PDB entry 7LNM | X-ray diffraction, 2.00 A resolution | chains B and C

== Chain B (and C) ==
Molecule: Ornithine aminotransferase, mitochondrial
Source organism: Homo sapiens
Notes: EC 2.6.1.13; chain C of this document is another copy of the same molecule, construct and numbering; everything in this record applies to it too
Reference sequence: P04181 (OAT_HUMAN); residue numbers follow UniProt; this construct covers 36-439
Sequence (404 residues; each row starts with the number of its first residue):
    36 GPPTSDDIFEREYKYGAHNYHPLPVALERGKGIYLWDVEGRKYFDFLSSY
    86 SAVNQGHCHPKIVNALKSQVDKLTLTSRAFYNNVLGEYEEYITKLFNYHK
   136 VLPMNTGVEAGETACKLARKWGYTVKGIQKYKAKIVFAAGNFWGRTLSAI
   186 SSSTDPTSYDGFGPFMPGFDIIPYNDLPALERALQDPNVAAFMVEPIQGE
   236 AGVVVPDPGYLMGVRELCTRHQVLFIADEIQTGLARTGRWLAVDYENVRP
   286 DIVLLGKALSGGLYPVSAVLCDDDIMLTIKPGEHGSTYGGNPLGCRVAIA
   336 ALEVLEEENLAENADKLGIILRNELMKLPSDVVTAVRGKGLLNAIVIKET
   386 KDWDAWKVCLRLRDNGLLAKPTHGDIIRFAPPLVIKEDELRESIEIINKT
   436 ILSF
UniProt features mapped onto this chain:
  - modified residue: Lys-49 (N6-acetyllysine), Lys-66 (N6-acetyllysine), Lys-102 (N6-succinyllysine), Lys-107 (N6-acetyllysine), Lys-292 (N6-(pyridoxal phosphate)lysine), Lys-362 (N6-acetyllysine), Lys-386 (N6-acetyllysine), Lys-392 (N6-acetyllysine), Lys-405 (N6-acetyllysine), Lys-421 (N6-acetyllysine)
  - natural variant: Gly-51 (G51D: In HOGA), Asn-54 (N54K: In HOGA), Tyr-55 (Y55H: In HOGA), Asn-89 (N89K: In HOGA), Gln-90 (Q90E: In HOGA), Cys-93 (C93F: In HOGA), Gln-104 (Q104R: In HOGA), Arg-154 (R154L: In HOGA), Arg-180 (R180T: In HOGA), Ala-184 (deletion: In HOGA), Pro-199 (P199Q: In HOGA), Ala-226 (A226V: In HOGA), 16 further natural variant entries in UniProt
Covalent attachments: compound Y7S linked to Lys-292
Reported in the primary citation:
  - catalytic residues: Lys-292 (proposed by the authors, not directly observed)

== How chain B and chain C interact ==
Contacting residue pairs (278; chain B residue first):
  Ile-43(B) / Asn-117(C)
  Ile-43(B) / Asn-118(C)
  Phe-44(B) / Tyr-116(C)  hydrophobic
  Arg-46(B) / Asn-118(C)
  Arg-46(B) / Gly-121(C)
  Arg-46(B) / Glu-122(C)
  Arg-46(B) / Glu-125(C)
  Glu-47(B) / Tyr-116(C)
  Glu-47(B) / Asn-117(C)
  Glu-47(B) / Leu-120(C)
  Glu-47(B) / Gly-121(C)
  Glu-47(B) / Glu-124(C)
  Tyr-48(B) / Lys-135(C)
  Lys-49(B) / His-134(C)
  Lys-49(B) / Lys-135(C)  hydrogen bond (backbone-side chain)
  Tyr-50(B) / Glu-124(C)
  Tyr-50(B) / Glu-125(C)
  Tyr-50(B) / Thr-128(C)
  Tyr-50(B) / Lys-129(C)
  Tyr-50(B) / His-134(C)
  Tyr-50(B) / Lys-135(C)
  Tyr-50(B) / Val-136(C)  hydrogen bond (backbone-backbone)
  Gly-51(B) / Glu-124(C)  hydrogen bond (backbone-side chain)
  Gly-51(B) / Lys-135(C)
  Gly-51(B) / Val-136(C)
  Ala-52(B) / Val-136(C)  hydrogen bond (backbone-backbone)
  Ala-52(B) / Leu-137(C)  hydrophobic
  Ala-52(B) / Met-311(C)  hydrophobic
  His-53(B) / Lys-135(C)
  His-53(B) / Leu-312(C)
  His-53(B) / Ile-314(C)
  His-53(B) / Lys-315(C)
  His-53(B) / Pro-316(C)
  Asn-54(B) / Lys-315(C)
  Asn-54(B) / Pro-316(C)
  Asn-54(B) / Gly-317(C)  hydrogen bond (backbone-backbone)
  Asn-54(B) / His-319(C)  hydrogen bond (side chain-backbone)
  Asn-54(B) / Gly-320(C)
  Tyr-55(B) / Arg-113(C)
  Tyr-55(B) / Pro-316(C)
  Tyr-55(B) / His-319(C)
  Tyr-55(B) / Gly-320(C)
  Tyr-55(B) / Ser-321(C)  hydrogen bond (side chain-backbone)
  His-56(B) / Pro-316(C)
  Pro-57(B) / Arg-113(C)
  Pro-57(B) / Ala-114(C)
  Pro-57(B) / Phe-115(C)  hydrophobic
  Pro-57(B) / Tyr-116(C)
  Leu-58(B) / Ala-114(C)  hydrogen bond (backbone-backbone)
  Leu-58(B) / Phe-115(C)  hydrophobic
  Leu-58(B) / Tyr-116(C)
  Val-60(B) / Phe-115(C)  hydrophobic
  Val-60(B) / Tyr-116(C)  hydrogen bond (backbone-backbone)
  Ala-61(B) / Tyr-116(C)
  Leu-62(B) / Leu-108(C)
  Leu-62(B) / Phe-115(C)  hydrophobic
  Leu-62(B) / Tyr-116(C)  hydrogen bond (backbone-backbone)
  Leu-62(B) / Asn-117(C)
  Leu-62(B) / Asn-118(C)  hydrogen bond (backbone-backbone)
  Glu-63(B) / Leu-108(C)
  Glu-63(B) / Asn-118(C)
  Arg-64(B) / Lys-107(C)
  Arg-64(B) / Leu-108(C)
  Gly-65(B) / Lys-107(C)  hydrogen bond (backbone-backbone)
  Gly-65(B) / Leu-108(C)
  Leu-70(B) / Leu-108(C)  hydrophobic
  Val-73(B) / Asn-118(C)
  Leu-82(B) / Ser-112(C)
  Leu-82(B) / Ala-114(C)  hydrophobic
  Leu-82(B) / Phe-115(C)  hydrophobic
  Ser-84(B) / Leu-110(C)  hydrogen bond (side chain-backbone)
  Ser-84(B) / Thr-111(C)  hydrogen bond (side chain-backbone)
  Ser-84(B) / Ser-112(C)
  Ser-84(B) / Thr-322(C)
  Tyr-85(B) / Ser-112(C)
  Tyr-85(B) / Ala-114(C)
  Ala-87(B) / Leu-110(C)  hydrophobic
  Ala-87(B) / Tyr-323(C)
  His-92(B) / Leu-110(C)
  Cys-93(B) / Val-105(C)  hydrogen bond (side chain-backbone)
  Cys-93(B) / Lys-107(C)
  Cys-93(B) / Leu-108(C)
  Val-98(B) / Asp-106(C)
  Leu-101(B) / Val-105(C)  hydrophobic
  Lys-102(B) / Lys-102(C)
  Lys-102(B) / Val-105(C)
  Lys-102(B) / Asp-106(C)  salt bridge
  Val-105(B) / Cys-93(C)  hydrogen bond (backbone-side chain)
  Val-105(B) / Leu-101(C)  hydrophobic
  Val-105(B) / Lys-102(C)
  Val-105(B) / Leu-298(C)  hydrophobic
  Asp-106(B) / Lys-102(C)  salt bridge
  Lys-107(B) / Arg-64(C)
  Lys-107(B) / Gly-65(C)  hydrogen bond (backbone-backbone)
  Lys-107(B) / Cys-93(C)
  Leu-108(B) / Leu-62(C)
  Leu-108(B) / Glu-63(C)
  Leu-108(B) / Arg-64(C)
  Leu-108(B) / Gly-65(C)
  Leu-108(B) / Leu-70(C)  hydrophobic
  Leu-108(B) / Cys-93(C)
  Thr-109(B) / Gly-297(C)  hydrogen bond (side chain-backbone)
  Leu-110(B) / Ser-84(C)  hydrogen bond (backbone-side chain)
  Leu-110(B) / Ala-87(C)  hydrophobic
  Leu-110(B) / His-92(C)
  Leu-110(B) / Gly-297(C)
  Thr-111(B) / Ser-84(C)  hydrogen bond (backbone-side chain)
  Ser-112(B) / Leu-82(C)
  Ser-112(B) / Ser-84(C)
  Ser-112(B) / Tyr-85(C)
  Arg-113(B) / Glu-47(C)  salt bridge
  Arg-113(B) / Tyr-55(C)
  Arg-113(B) / Pro-57(C)
  Ala-114(B) / Pro-57(C)
  Ala-114(B) / Leu-58(C)  hydrogen bond (backbone-backbone)
  Ala-114(B) / Leu-82(C)  hydrophobic
  Ala-114(B) / Tyr-85(C)
  Phe-115(B) / Pro-57(C)
  Phe-115(B) / Leu-58(C)  hydrophobic
  Phe-115(B) / Val-60(C)  hydrophobic
  Phe-115(B) / Leu-62(C)  hydrophobic
  Phe-115(B) / Leu-403(C)  hydrophobic
  Tyr-116(B) / Phe-44(C)  hydrophobic
  Tyr-116(B) / Glu-47(C)
  Tyr-116(B) / Pro-57(C)
  Tyr-116(B) / Leu-58(C)
  Tyr-116(B) / Val-60(C)  hydrogen bond (backbone-backbone)
  Tyr-116(B) / Ala-61(C)
  Tyr-116(B) / Leu-62(C)  hydrogen bond (backbone-backbone)
  Asn-117(B) / Ile-43(C)
  Asn-117(B) / Glu-47(C)
  Asn-117(B) / Leu-62(C)
  Asn-118(B) / Ile-43(C)
  Asn-118(B) / Arg-46(C)  hydrogen bond (backbone-side chain)
  Asn-118(B) / Leu-62(C)  hydrogen bond (backbone-backbone)
  Asn-118(B) / Glu-63(C)
  Asn-118(B) / Val-73(C)
  Leu-120(B) / Glu-47(C)
  Gly-121(B) / Arg-46(C)
  Gly-121(B) / Glu-47(C)
  Glu-122(B) / Arg-46(C)
  Glu-124(B) / Glu-47(C)
  Glu-124(B) / Tyr-50(C)
  Glu-124(B) / Gly-51(C)  hydrogen bond (side chain-backbone)
  Glu-125(B) / Arg-46(C)
  Glu-125(B) / Tyr-50(C)
  Thr-128(B) / Tyr-50(C)
  Lys-129(B) / Tyr-50(C)  hydrogen bond
  His-134(B) / Tyr-50(C)
  Lys-135(B) / Tyr-48(C)
  Lys-135(B) / Lys-49(C)  hydrogen bond (side chain-backbone)
  Lys-135(B) / Tyr-50(C)
  Lys-135(B) / Gly-51(C)
  Lys-135(B) / His-53(C)
  Val-136(B) / Tyr-50(C)  hydrogen bond (backbone-backbone)
  Val-136(B) / Gly-51(C)
  Val-136(B) / Ala-52(C)  hydrogen bond (backbone-backbone)
  Leu-137(B) / Ala-52(C)  hydrophobic
  Asn-140(B) / Thr-141(C)
  Thr-141(B) / Asn-140(C)
  Thr-141(B) / Glu-144(C)  hydrogen bond
  Val-143(B) / Glu-144(C)
  Glu-144(B) / Thr-141(C)  hydrogen bond
  Glu-144(B) / Val-143(C)
  Glu-147(B) / Thr-181(C)
  Glu-147(B) / Leu-182(C)  hydrogen bond (side chain-backbone)
  Lys-151(B) / Arg-180(C)  hydrogen bond (side chain-backbone)
  Lys-151(B) / Leu-182(C)
  Lys-151(B) / Phe-197(C)
  Arg-154(B) / Leu-182(C)
  Arg-154(B) / Gly-196(C)
  Arg-154(B) / Phe-197(C)  hydrogen bond (side chain-backbone)
  Arg-154(B) / Gly-198(C)
  Arg-154(B) / Pro-199(C)  hydrogen bond (side chain-backbone)
  Lys-155(B) / Asp-195(C)
  Lys-155(B) / Gly-196(C)
  Lys-155(B) / Phe-197(C)
  Tyr-158(B) / Gly-196(C)
  Tyr-158(B) / Gly-198(C)  hydrogen bond (side chain-backbone)
  Tyr-158(B) / Pro-199(C)
  Tyr-166(B) / Asp-195(C)
  Tyr-166(B) / Gly-196(C)  hydrogen bond (side chain-backbone)
  Tyr-166(B) / Phe-197(C)
  Tyr-166(B) / Gly-198(C)
  Tyr-166(B) / Pro-199(C)
  Tyr-166(B) / Phe-200(C)  hydrophobic
  Arg-180(B) / Lys-151(C)  hydrogen bond (backbone-side chain)
  Arg-180(B) / Gly-317(C)  hydrogen bond (side chain-backbone)
  Arg-180(B) / Glu-318(C)
  Arg-180(B) / His-319(C)
  Arg-180(B) / Gly-320(C)
  Thr-181(B) / Glu-147(C)
  Leu-182(B) / Glu-147(C)  hydrogen bond (backbone-side chain)
  Leu-182(B) / Lys-151(C)
  Leu-182(B) / Arg-154(C)
  Leu-182(B) / Ser-183(C)
  Leu-182(B) / Met-201(C)  hydrophobic
  Leu-182(B) / Phe-204(C)  hydrophobic
  Ser-183(B) / Leu-182(C)
  Thr-192(B) / Gly-317(C)
  Thr-192(B) / Glu-318(C)
  Asp-195(B) / Lys-155(C)  hydrogen bond (backbone-side chain)
  Asp-195(B) / Lys-165(C)  salt bridge
  Asp-195(B) / Tyr-166(C)  hydrogen bond
  Gly-196(B) / Arg-154(C)
  Gly-196(B) / Lys-155(C)
  Gly-196(B) / Tyr-158(C)
  Gly-196(B) / Tyr-166(C)  hydrogen bond (backbone-side chain)
  Phe-197(B) / Lys-151(C)
  Phe-197(B) / Arg-154(C)  hydrogen bond (backbone-side chain)
  Phe-197(B) / Lys-155(C)
  Phe-197(B) / Tyr-166(C)
  Phe-197(B) / Glu-318(C)
  Gly-198(B) / Arg-154(C)
  Gly-198(B) / Tyr-158(C)  hydrogen bond (backbone-side chain)
  Gly-198(B) / Tyr-166(C)
  Pro-199(B) / Arg-154(C)  hydrogen bond (backbone-side chain)
  Pro-199(B) / Tyr-158(C)
  Pro-199(B) / Tyr-166(C)
  Pro-199(B) / Ala-168(C)
  Pro-199(B) / Met-201(C)
  Pro-199(B) / Pro-202(C)
  Phe-200(B) / Tyr-166(C)  hydrophobic
  Phe-200(B) / Pro-202(C)
  Met-201(B) / Leu-182(C)  hydrophobic
  Met-201(B) / Pro-199(C)
  Met-201(B) / Phe-200(C)
  Met-201(B) / Met-201(C)
  Pro-202(B) / Pro-199(C)
  Pro-202(B) / Phe-200(C)
  Pro-202(B) / Pro-202(C)
  Lys-292(B) / Thr-322(C)  hydrogen bond
  Lys-292(B) / Tyr-323(C)  hydrogen bond (backbone-side chain)
  Ser-295(B) / Tyr-323(C)  hydrogen bond
  Gly-297(B) / Thr-109(C)  hydrogen bond (backbone-side chain)
  Gly-297(B) / Leu-110(C)
  Gly-297(B) / Tyr-323(C)
  Leu-298(B) / Val-105(C)  hydrophobic
  Leu-298(B) / Tyr-299(C)
  Leu-298(B) / Leu-328(C)
  Tyr-299(B) / Leu-298(C)
  Tyr-299(B) / Tyr-299(C)
  Tyr-299(B) / Pro-300(C)
  Tyr-299(B) / Tyr-323(C)
  Pro-300(B) / Tyr-299(C)
  Pro-300(B) / Pro-300(C)
  Pro-300(B) / Tyr-323(C)  hydrophobic
  Met-311(B) / Ala-52(C)  hydrophobic
  Leu-312(B) / His-53(C)
  Ile-314(B) / His-53(C)
  Ile-314(B) / Asn-54(C)
  Lys-315(B) / His-53(C)
  Lys-315(B) / Asn-54(C)
  Pro-316(B) / His-53(C)
  Pro-316(B) / Asn-54(C)
  Pro-316(B) / Tyr-55(C)
  Pro-316(B) / His-56(C)
  Gly-317(B) / Asn-54(C)  hydrogen bond (backbone-backbone)
  Gly-317(B) / Arg-180(C)  hydrogen bond (backbone-side chain)
  Glu-318(B) / Thr-192(C)
  Glu-318(B) / Phe-197(C)
  His-319(B) / Asn-54(C)  hydrogen bond (backbone-side chain)
  His-319(B) / Arg-180(C)
  Gly-320(B) / Asn-54(C)
  Gly-320(B) / Tyr-55(C)
  Gly-320(B) / Arg-180(C)
  Ser-321(B) / Tyr-55(C)  hydrogen bond (backbone-side chain)
  Thr-322(B) / Lys-292(C)  hydrogen bond
  Tyr-323(B) / Ala-87(C)
  Tyr-323(B) / Lys-292(C)  hydrogen bond (side chain-backbone)
  Tyr-323(B) / Ser-295(C)  hydrogen bond
  Tyr-323(B) / Gly-297(C)
  Tyr-323(B) / Tyr-299(C)
  Tyr-323(B) / Pro-300(C)  hydrophobic
  Leu-328(B) / Leu-298(C)
  Leu-403(B) / Phe-115(C)  hydrophobic
  Lys-405(B) / Ala-114(C)
  Lys-405(B) / Phe-115(C)
Also at the interface, not in a pair above, chain B (111 interface residues in all): Pro-59, Val-88, Cys-150, Ala-168, Ile-185, Ser-193, Tyr-194, Gly-203, Phe-204, Ala-404
Also at the interface, not in a pair above, chain C (112 interface residues in all): Pro-59, Val-88, Val-98, Cys-150, Ile-185, Ser-186, Tyr-194, Gly-203, Ala-404, Lys-405

== Summary ==
111 residues of chain B face 112 of chain C across their interface, with 58 hydrogen bonds and 4 salt bridges.
Polar pairs include Lys-102(B)/Asp-106(C), Arg-113(B)/Glu-47(C) and Asp-195(B)/Lys-165(C). The paper reports
the catalytic residue Lys-292(B).
Chain B and chain C are both Ornithine aminotransferase, mitochondrial (Homo sapiens); the structure,
Ornithine Aminotransferase (OAT) cocrystallized with its inactivator -
(1S,3S)-3-amino-4-(difluoromethylene)cyclopentene-1-carboxylic acid, was determined by X-ray diffraction,
deposited together with 7LOM and 7LON.
